PDB entry 8OIW | X-ray diffraction, 1.89 A resolution | chains CCC and DDD of the 4 polymer chains in the assembly

# Chain CCC (and DDD)
Name: Uricase
From: Gallus gallus
Notes: EC 1.7.3.3; chain DDD of this document is another copy of the same molecule, construct and numbering; everything in this record applies to it too
Reference sequence: A0A8V0ZED1 (A0A8V0ZED1_CHICK); residues 1-320 here = UniProt positions 1-320
Amino-acid sequence (343 residues; row label = number of the first residue in the row; numbers below 1 keep their minus sign (Met-22 is residue -22)):
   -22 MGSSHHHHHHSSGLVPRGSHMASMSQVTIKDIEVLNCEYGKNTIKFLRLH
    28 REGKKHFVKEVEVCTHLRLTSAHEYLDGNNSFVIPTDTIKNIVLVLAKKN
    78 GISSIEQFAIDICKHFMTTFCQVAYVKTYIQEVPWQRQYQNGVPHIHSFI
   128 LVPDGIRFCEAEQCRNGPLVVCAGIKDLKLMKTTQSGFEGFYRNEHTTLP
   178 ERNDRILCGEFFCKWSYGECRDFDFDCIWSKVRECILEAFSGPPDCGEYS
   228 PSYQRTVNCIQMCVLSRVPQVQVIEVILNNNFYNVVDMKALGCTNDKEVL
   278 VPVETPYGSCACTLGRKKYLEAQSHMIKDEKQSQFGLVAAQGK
Unresolved in the structure: -22 to 2, 301-320 (chain DDD: -22 to 3, 301-320)
Modified positions: Cys41 (3-sulfinoalanine; CSD); Cys141 (3-sulfinoalanine; CSD); Cys197 (3-sulfinoalanine; CSD)
Sequence notes: initiating methionine (-22); expression tag (-21 to 0)
Residues lining bound ligands:
  - 8-azaxanthine (AZA), molecule 1: Tyr16, Val60, Pro62, Thr63, Asp64
  - 8-azaxanthine (AZA), molecule 2: Phe165, Leu176, Arg182, Ser229, Tyr230, Gln231
  - oxygen molecule (OXY): Tyr230, Asn257, Gly285

# Chain CCC / chain DDD interface
Pairs across the interface (140):
  Lys22(CCC) with Val278(DDD); Pro279(DDD); Glu281(DDD), salt bridge
  Phe23(CCC) with Leu277(DDD); Val278(DDD), hydrophobic
  Leu24(CCC) with Met158(DDD), hydrophobic; Tyr260(DDD), hydrophobic; Glu275(DDD); Val276(DDD); Leu277(DDD), hydrogen bond (backbone-backbone)
  Arg25(CCC) with Glu275(DDD), salt bridge
  Leu26(CCC) with Thr160(DDD); Lys274(DDD); Glu275(DDD), hydrogen bond (backbone-backbone)
  Arg28(CCC) with Asp273(DDD), salt bridge; Lys274(DDD)
  Lys31(CCC) with Asp222(DDD), hydrogen bond (side chain-backbone)
  His33(CCC) with Thr160(DDD), hydrogen bond; Thr161(DDD)
  Val35(CCC) with Thr160(DDD)
  Glu37(CCC) with Tyr260(DDD), hydrogen bond; Pro279(DDD)
  Asn68(CCC) with Leu268(DDD)
  Leu71(CCC) with Val276(DDD), hydrophobic
  Val72(CCC) with Met265(DDD), hydrophobic; Leu268(DDD), hydrophobic
  Lys75(CCC) with Met265(DDD); Cys270(DDD); Thr271(DDD), hydrogen bond (side chain-backbone); Glu275(DDD), salt bridge; Val276(DDD)
  Lys76(CCC) with Cys270(DDD)
  Trp112(CCC) with Lys156(DDD); Met158(DDD); Tyr260(DDD)
  Gln115(CCC) with Leu157(DDD); Leu214(DDD), hydrogen bond (side chain-backbone); Ser218(DDD), hydrogen bond
  Gln117(CCC) with Glu215(DDD); Ser218(DDD); Gly219(DDD), hydrogen bond (side chain-backbone); Pro221(DDD)
  Val120(CCC) with Pro221(DDD), hydrophobic
  Pro121(CCC) with Pro221(DDD)
  His122(CCC) with Ser218(DDD), hydrogen bond (side chain-backbone); Gly219(DDD), hydrogen bond (side chain-backbone); Pro220(DDD), hydrogen bond (side chain-backbone); Pro221(DDD)
  Ile123(CCC) with Pro221(DDD), hydrogen bond (backbone-backbone); Asp222(DDD); Cys223(DDD), hydrophobic
  His124(CCC) with Lys159(DDD); Thr160(DDD), hydrogen bond (backbone-backbone); Thr161(DDD); Gln162(DDD); Cys223(DDD); Gly224(DDD)
  Ser125(CCC) with Met158(DDD); Phe217(DDD); Ser218(DDD), hydrogen bond
  Phe126(CCC) with Leu157(DDD); Met158(DDD), hydrogen bond (backbone-backbone); Thr160(DDD)
  Ile127(CCC) with Leu155(DDD), hydrophobic; Lys156(DDD); Leu157(DDD), hydrophobic; Arg210(DDD)
  Leu128(CCC) with Asp131(DDD); Lys156(DDD), hydrogen bond (backbone-backbone)
  Val129(CCC) with Val129(DDD), hydrophobic
  Pro130(CCC) with Leu128(DDD); Val129(DDD); Pro130(DDD)
  Leu155(CCC) with Ile127(DDD), hydrophobic
  Lys156(CCC) with Trp112(DDD); Ile127(DDD); Leu128(DDD), hydrogen bond (backbone-backbone)
  Leu157(CCC) with Gln115(DDD); Phe126(DDD); Ile127(DDD), hydrophobic
  Met158(CCC) with Leu24(DDD), hydrophobic; Trp112(DDD), hydrophobic; Ser125(DDD); Phe126(DDD), hydrogen bond (backbone-backbone)
  Lys159(CCC) with His124(DDD)
  Thr160(CCC) with Leu26(DDD); His33(DDD), hydrogen bond; Val35(DDD); His124(DDD), hydrogen bond (backbone-backbone); Phe126(DDD)
  Thr161(CCC) with His33(DDD); His124(DDD)
  Gln162(CCC) with His124(DDD)
  Arg210(CCC) with Ile127(DDD)
  Leu214(CCC) with Gln115(DDD)
  Glu215(CCC) with Gln117(DDD)
  Phe217(CCC) with Ser125(DDD)
  Ser218(CCC) with Gln115(DDD), hydrogen bond; His122(DDD), hydrogen bond (backbone-side chain); Ser125(DDD), hydrogen bond
  Gly219(CCC) with Gln117(DDD), hydrogen bond (backbone-side chain); His122(DDD), hydrogen bond (backbone-side chain)
  Pro220(CCC) with His122(DDD), hydrogen bond (backbone-side chain)
  Pro221(CCC) with Gln117(DDD); Val120(DDD), hydrophobic; Pro121(DDD); His122(DDD); Ile123(DDD), hydrogen bond (backbone-backbone)
  Asp222(CCC) with Lys31(DDD), hydrogen bond (backbone-side chain); Ile123(DDD)
  Cys223(CCC) with Lys31(DDD), hydrogen bond; Ile123(DDD), hydrophobic; His124(DDD)
  Gly224(CCC) with His124(DDD)
  Tyr260(CCC) with Leu24(DDD), hydrophobic; Glu37(DDD), hydrogen bond; Trp112(DDD)
  Met265(CCC) with Leu71(DDD)
  Leu268(CCC) with Asn68(DDD); Val72(DDD), hydrophobic
  Cys270(CCC) with Lys75(DDD); Lys76(DDD)
  Thr271(CCC) with Lys75(DDD)
  Asp273(CCC) with Arg28(DDD), hydrogen bond (backbone-side chain)
  Lys274(CCC) with Leu26(DDD); Arg28(DDD)
  Glu275(CCC) with Leu24(DDD); Arg25(DDD), salt bridge; Leu26(DDD), hydrogen bond (backbone-backbone); Lys75(DDD), salt bridge
  Val276(CCC) with Leu24(DDD); Arg25(DDD); Leu71(DDD); Lys75(DDD)
  Leu277(CCC) with Phe23(DDD); Leu24(DDD), hydrogen bond (backbone-backbone)
  Val278(CCC) with Lys22(DDD)
  Pro279(CCC) with Lys22(DDD); Glu37(DDD)
  Glu281(CCC) with Lys22(DDD), salt bridge
Other interface residues (no listed pair), chain CCC (66 interface residues in all): Ala74, Asp131, Ile183, Cys185, Val263
Other interface residues (no listed pair), chain DDD (67 interface residues in all): Ala74, Ile183, Cys185, Val263, Asn272

# In short
Chain CCC and chain DDD form an interface of 66 and 67 residues respectively; the contacts include 34 hydrogen
bonds and 7 salt bridges. Among the polar pairs are Lys22(CCC)-Glu281(DDD), Arg25(CCC)-Glu275(DDD) and
Arg28(CCC)-Asp273(DDD). Chain CCC binds 8-azaxanthine and oxygen molecule.
Chain CCC and chain DDD are both Uricase (Gallus gallus); the structure, Crystal structure of the
cysteine-rich Gallus gallus urate oxidase in complex with the 8-azaxanthine inhibitor under ..., was
determined by X-ray diffraction, deposited together with 8OFK, 8OH8 and 8OIH.
